PDB entry 8FCK | electron microscopy, 6.88 A resolution (low resolution: residue-level contacts below are approximate; hydrogen-bond / salt-bridge calls are withheld) | chains B and D of the 8 polymer chains in the assembly

# Chain B
Protein: HAUS augmin-like complex subunit 3
Organism: Xenopus laevis
UniProtKB: Q6DCY9 (HAUS3_XENLA); residues 1-597 here = UniProt positions 1-597
Sequence (597 residues; row label = number of the first residue in the row):
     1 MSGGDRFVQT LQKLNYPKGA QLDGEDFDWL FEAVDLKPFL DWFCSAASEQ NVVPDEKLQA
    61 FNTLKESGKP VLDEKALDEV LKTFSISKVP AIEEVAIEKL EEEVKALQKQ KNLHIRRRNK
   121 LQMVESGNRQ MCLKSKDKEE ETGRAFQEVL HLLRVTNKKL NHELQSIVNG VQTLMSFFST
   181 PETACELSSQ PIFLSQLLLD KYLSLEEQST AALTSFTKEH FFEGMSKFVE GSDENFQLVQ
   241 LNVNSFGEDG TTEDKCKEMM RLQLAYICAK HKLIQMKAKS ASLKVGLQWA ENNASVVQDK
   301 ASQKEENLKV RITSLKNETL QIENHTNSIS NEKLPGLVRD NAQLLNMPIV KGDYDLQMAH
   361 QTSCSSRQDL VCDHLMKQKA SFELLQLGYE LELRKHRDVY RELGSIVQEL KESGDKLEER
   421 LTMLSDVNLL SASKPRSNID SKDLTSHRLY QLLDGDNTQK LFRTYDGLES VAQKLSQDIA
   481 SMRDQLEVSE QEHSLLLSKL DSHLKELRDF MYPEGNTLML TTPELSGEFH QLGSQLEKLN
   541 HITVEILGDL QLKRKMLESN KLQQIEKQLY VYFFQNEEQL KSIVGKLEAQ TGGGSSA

# Chain D
Protein: HAUS augmin-like complex subunit 5
Organism: Xenopus laevis
UniProtKB: A0A1L8FPI2 (A0A1L8FPI2_XENLA); numbering as in UniProt (aligned over 1-666)
Sequence (666 residues; numbered 1 to 666; the number before each row is that of its first residue):
     1 MERRSLAQEL KKWAVEEMGL PAQKAPSEEM LQRLFIGQCG DIWKFIIRHI HSHRTVRKIE
    61 GNLLWYQQLQ HTEAQRTAEE EQQQRRKQLC KEILELRAEL HHLQEQIQTA EREIVGQDLN
   121 CERAQDLCRR SLLLRAFNKK REEECEALCQ SNKKIQYRCE QLQEIRRASQ REVMFSAVDP
   181 DLSSSTFLEP EVLRDVREVC KLRFKFLRSL HDDSISSSVH PGKEDLRSLS HQQWMSMAEK
   241 VWNTHTPNHI LAALERLTLN STQELKKLQF SQAADLSKGP SCQLKEFSEP ITQSRSCNES
   301 THLDPQETLP SFHSLIQEGW ANSVKVSSEL RRVQSQAQAL SEHLAERIQE IHKKLSDGSE
   361 VSVLTRAAFD AELRCVILRG CRDALMQECR MLQEEAAGKK QEMKLLQQQQ QNIQEACLLL
   421 DKKQKHIQIL IKGNSSSKSQ IRRSSVEAQK YVQDKLLPWP QEIIQESQRL QDSIQKEVKH
   481 FSAICLPALL KVSTDGFNLL PSRELSINRM SNTHAPYYGI FKGIYESVRL PLYKAPESVL
   541 SHVADMKKQL FFLRSQLSSR SEAISKTQRA LQKNTNPDTD ALLKSLSDHY SLELDEMVPK
   601 MQRLIQQCEK HQEYGKEVQA TVMDWWEQPV QLCLPSEERG GLTLRQWRER WTVAVTALQR
   661 ATGSRS

# Chain B / chain D interface
Contacting residue pairs (489):
  Leu11(B) - Ile42(D)
  Leu11(B) - Ile46(D)
  Leu14(B) - Phe45(D)
  Leu14(B) - Ile50(D)
  Asn15(B) - Phe45(D)
  Tyr16(B) - Asp41(D)
  Tyr16(B) - Ile42(D)
  Tyr16(B) - Phe45(D)
  Pro17(B) - Phe45(D)
  Phe27(B) - Cys39(D)
  Trp29(B) - Arg33(D)
  Leu30(B) - Leu34(D)
  Asp35(B) - Met30(D)
  Leu36(B) - Met30(D)
  Leu36(B) - Leu34(D)
  Phe39(B) - Pro26(D)
  Phe39(B) - Trp43(D)
  Trp42(B) - Met18(D)
  Trp42(B) - Leu20(D)
  Phe43(B) - Trp13(D)
  Phe43(B) - Trp43(D)
  Phe43(B) - Ile46(D)
  Ala46(B) - Met18(D)
  Gln50(B) - His53(D)
  Gln50(B) - Val56(D)
  Asn51(B) - Met18(D)
  Asn51(B) - His49(D)
  Asn51(B) - Ile50(D)
  Asn51(B) - His51(D)
  Asn51(B) - Val56(D)
  Val52(B) - His49(D)
  Val53(B) - His49(D)
  Val53(B) - His51(D)
  Val53(B) - Val56(D)
  Asp55(B) - Arg48(D)
  Asp55(B) - His49(D)
  Lys57(B) - Glu60(D)
  Lys57(B) - Leu63(D)
  Leu58(B) - Arg48(D)
  Leu58(B) - His49(D)
  Ala60(B) - Leu63(D)
  Phe61(B) - Ile59(D)
  Phe61(B) - Leu63(D)
  Leu64(B) - Tyr66(D)
  Lys69(B) - Tyr66(D)
  Pro70(B) - Tyr66(D)
  Val71(B) - Lys58(D)
  Val71(B) - Asn62(D)
  Leu72(B) - Lys58(D)
  Leu72(B) - Asn62(D)
  Leu72(B) - Trp65(D)
  Asp73(B) - Lys58(D)
  Glu74(B) - Arg54(D)
  Leu77(B) - Arg57(D)
  Leu77(B) - Gly61(D)
  Leu77(B) - Asn62(D)
  Val80(B) - Trp65(D)
  Phe84(B) - Trp65(D)
  Pro90(B) - Gln75(D)
  Glu93(B) - Glu79(D)
  Ile97(B) - Gln82(D)
  Ile97(B) - Leu89(D)
  Leu100(B) - Arg86(D)
  Leu100(B) - Leu89(D)
  Leu100(B) - Ile93(D)
  Glu101(B) - Arg85(D)
  Glu101(B) - Leu89(D)
  Glu103(B) - Ile93(D)
  Glu103(B) - Arg97(D)
  Val104(B) - Leu89(D)
  Val104(B) - Ile93(D)
  Leu107(B) - Ile93(D)
  Leu107(B) - Leu100(D)
  Gln108(B) - Leu96(D)
  Gln110(B) - Leu100(D)
  Lys111(B) - Leu96(D)
  Lys111(B) - Glu99(D)
  Lys111(B) - Leu100(D)
  His114(B) - Leu100(D)
  His114(B) - Ile107(D)
  Arg118(B) - Gln106(D)
  Leu121(B) - Ile107(D)
  Leu121(B) - Ala110(D)
  Leu121(B) - Glu111(D)
  Leu121(B) - Ile114(D)
  Glu125(B) - Ala110(D)
  Glu125(B) - Glu113(D)
  Asn128(B) - Gln117(D)
  Arg129(B) - Glu113(D)
  Arg129(B) - Gln117(D)
  Cys132(B) - Gln117(D)
  Glu139(B) - Leu127(D)
  Thr142(B) - Cys128(D)
  Ala145(B) - Ser131(D)
  Phe146(B) - Arg130(D)
  Phe146(B) - Ser131(D)
  Phe146(B) - Leu134(D)
  Val149(B) - Ser131(D)
  Val149(B) - Leu134(D)
  Val149(B) - Arg135(D)
  Leu150(B) - Val478(D)
  Leu152(B) - Asn138(D)
  Leu153(B) - Leu134(D)
  Leu153(B) - Phe137(D)
  Leu153(B) - Asn138(D)
  Leu153(B) - Ile474(D)
  Leu153(B) - Val478(D)
  Thr156(B) - Asn138(D)
  Thr156(B) - Glu142(D)
  Thr156(B) - Ile474(D)
  Asn157(B) - Asp472(D)
  Asn157(B) - Ile474(D)
  Asn157(B) - Gln475(D)
  Lys159(B) - Cys145(D)
  Leu160(B) - Cys145(D)
  Leu160(B) - Leu148(D)
  Leu160(B) - Ser473(D)
  Asn161(B) - Gln471(D)
  Asn161(B) - Asp472(D)
  Glu163(B) - Cys149(D)
  Glu163(B) - Asn152(D)
  Leu164(B) - Ser467(D)
  Leu164(B) - Leu470(D)
  Ser166(B) - Asn152(D)
  Ile167(B) - Leu148(D)
  Ile167(B) - Asn152(D)
  Ile167(B) - Ile463(D)
  Val168(B) - Ile464(D)
  Val168(B) - Ser467(D)
  Gly170(B) - Ile155(D)
  Gly170(B) - Cys159(D)
  Val171(B) - Ile155(D)
  Val171(B) - Ile463(D)
  Gln172(B) - Ile464(D)
  Leu174(B) - Cys159(D)
  Leu174(B) - Leu162(D)
  Met175(B) - Leu456(D)
  Met175(B) - Pro460(D)
  Phe177(B) - Cys159(D)
  Phe177(B) - Leu162(D)
  Phe177(B) - Gln163(D)
  Phe178(B) - Val452(D)
  Phe178(B) - Leu456(D)
  Ser188(B) - Arg166(D)
  Ser188(B) - Gln170(D)
  Ser189(B) - Arg166(D)
  Gln190(B) - Ser169(D)
  Gln190(B) - Gln170(D)
  Pro191(B) - Ser169(D)
  Ile192(B) - Ile165(D)
  Ile192(B) - Arg166(D)
  Ile192(B) - Pro247(D)
  Phe193(B) - Leu162(D)
  Leu194(B) - Trp242(D)
  Leu194(B) - Pro247(D)
  Ser195(B) - Ala448(D)
  Ser195(B) - Gln449(D)
  Leu197(B) - Pro247(D)
  Leu197(B) - Asn248(D)
  Leu199(B) - Ile441(D)
  Lys201(B) - Glu255(D)
  Tyr202(B) - Leu254(D)
  Tyr202(B) - Glu255(D)
  Tyr202(B) - Thr258(D)
  Leu203(B) - Lys438(D)
  Leu203(B) - Arg442(D)
  Leu205(B) - Glu255(D)
  Leu205(B) - Thr258(D)
  Glu206(B) - Thr258(D)
  Glu207(B) - Lys438(D)
  Ser209(B) - Thr258(D)
  Ser209(B) - Thr262(D)
  Ser209(B) - Leu265(D)
  Leu213(B) - Leu265(D)
  Ser215(B) - Gln269(D)
  Phe216(B) - Gln269(D)
  Glu219(B) - Gln269(D)
  His220(B) - Gln272(D)
  Phe236(B) - Met403(D)
  Phe236(B) - Leu406(D)
  Phe236(B) - Gln407(D)
  Phe236(B) - Gln410(D)
  Leu238(B) - Met403(D)
  Lys255(B) - Phe312(D)
  Glu258(B) - Ile316(D)
  Met259(B) - Ile316(D)
  Leu262(B) - Gly319(D)
  Leu262(B) - Trp320(D)
  Ala265(B) - Trp320(D)
  Ala269(B) - Val326(D)
  Ala269(B) - Ser327(D)
  Lys270(B) - Val326(D)
  Lys272(B) - Leu330(D)
  Leu273(B) - Val326(D)
  Leu273(B) - Glu329(D)
  Leu273(B) - Leu330(D)
  Ile274(B) - Leu385(D)
  Ile274(B) - Glu388(D)
  Ile274(B) - Leu392(D)
  Met276(B) - Leu330(D)
  Met276(B) - Val333(D)
  Met276(B) - Gln334(D)
  Lys277(B) - Val333(D)
  Lys277(B) - Glu388(D)
  Ala278(B) - Cys381(D)
  Ala278(B) - Ala384(D)
  Ala278(B) - Leu385(D)
  Ser280(B) - Val333(D)
  Ser280(B) - Leu340(D)
  Ala281(B) - Ala384(D)
  Ser282(B) - Ile377(D)
  Ser282(B) - Cys381(D)
  Leu283(B) - Ala337(D)
  Leu283(B) - Leu340(D)
  Leu283(B) - Ser341(D)
  Val285(B) - Val376(D)
  Gly286(B) - Leu344(D)
  Gly286(B) - Leu373(D)
  Gly286(B) - Ile377(D)
  Leu287(B) - His343(D)
  Leu287(B) - Leu344(D)
  Trp289(B) - Phe369(D)
  Trp289(B) - Glu372(D)
  Trp289(B) - Leu373(D)
  Trp289(B) - Val376(D)
  Val297(B) - Leu355(D)
  Glu305(B) - Leu364(D)
  Leu308(B) - Thr365(D)
  Leu308(B) - Ala368(D)
  Lys309(B) - Leu364(D)
  Arg311(B) - Glu372(D)
  Ile312(B) - Leu364(D)
  Ile312(B) - Ala367(D)
  Ile312(B) - Ala368(D)
  Leu315(B) - Glu372(D)
  Leu315(B) - Cys375(D)
  Glu318(B) - Cys375(D)
  Glu318(B) - Arg379(D)
  Thr319(B) - Cys375(D)
  Thr319(B) - Leu378(D)
  Ile322(B) - Cys375(D)
  Ile322(B) - Leu378(D)
  Ile322(B) - Arg379(D)
  Glu323(B) - Leu378(D)
  Thr326(B) - Arg382(D)
  Thr326(B) - Leu385(D)
  Ile329(B) - Leu385(D)
  Ile329(B) - Met386(D)
  Ile329(B) - Cys389(D)
  Leu334(B) - Cys389(D)
  Leu337(B) - Cys389(D)
  Leu337(B) - Gln393(D)
  Val338(B) - Leu392(D)
  Asn341(B) - Leu392(D)
  Asn341(B) - Glu395(D)
  Asn341(B) - Ala396(D)
  Asn341(B) - Lys399(D)
  Leu344(B) - Ala396(D)
  Leu344(B) - Lys399(D)
  Met347(B) - Lys399(D)
  Met347(B) - Glu402(D)
  Met347(B) - Met403(D)
  Met347(B) - Leu406(D)
  Pro348(B) - Leu315(D)
  Ile349(B) - Phe312(D)
  Ile349(B) - Leu315(D)
  Val350(B) - Leu406(D)
  Lys351(B) - Glu402(D)
  Lys351(B) - Leu406(D)
  Gly352(B) - Leu309(D)
  Tyr354(B) - Leu406(D)
  Tyr354(B) - Gln409(D)
  Tyr354(B) - Gln410(D)
  Tyr354(B) - Ile413(D)
  Asp355(B) - Gln409(D)
  Gln357(B) - Ile413(D)
  Met358(B) - Ile413(D)
  Gln361(B) - Ile413(D)
  Gln361(B) - Ala416(D)
  Gln361(B) - Cys417(D)
  Cys364(B) - Leu420(D)
  Ser365(B) - Lys423(D)
  Gln368(B) - Leu420(D)
  Gln368(B) - Lys423(D)
  Gln368(B) - Gln424(D)
  Gln368(B) - Ile427(D)
  Asp369(B) - Lys423(D)
  Leu370(B) - Leu268(D)
  Val371(B) - Ile427(D)
  Cys372(B) - His211(D)
  Cys372(B) - Ile427(D)
  Asp373(B) - Phe204(D)
  Asp373(B) - Arg208(D)
  His374(B) - Ser261(D)
  His374(B) - Leu265(D)
  Leu375(B) - Ile427(D)
  Leu375(B) - Leu430(D)
  Leu375(B) - Ile431(D)
  Leu375(B) - Asn434(D)
  Met376(B) - Phe204(D)
  Met376(B) - Leu207(D)
  Met376(B) - Arg208(D)
  Met376(B) - His211(D)
  Lys377(B) - Phe204(D)
  Lys377(B) - Glu264(D)
  Gln378(B) - Asn434(D)
  Lys379(B) - Leu207(D)
  Lys379(B) - Asn434(D)
  Ala380(B) - Cys200(D)
  Ala380(B) - Arg203(D)
  Ala380(B) - Phe204(D)
  Ala380(B) - Leu207(D)
  Ser381(B) - Cys200(D)
  Ser381(B) - Leu254(D)
  Phe382(B) - Asn434(D)
  Phe382(B) - Ser437(D)
  Phe382(B) - Ile441(D)
  Glu383(B) - Arg203(D)
  Glu383(B) - Trp234(D)
  Leu384(B) - Val199(D)
  Leu384(B) - Cys200(D)
  Leu384(B) - Ala238(D)
  Leu384(B) - Trp242(D)
  Leu385(B) - Leu254(D)
  Gln386(B) - Gln440(D)
  Leu387(B) - Met235(D)
  Leu387(B) - Ala238(D)
  Gly388(B) - Trp242(D)
  Tyr389(B) - Ile441(D)
  Tyr389(B) - Ser444(D)
  Tyr389(B) - Ser445(D)
  Leu391(B) - Glu239(D)
  Lys395(B) - Asn243(D)
  His396(B) - Tyr451(D)
  His396(B) - Val452(D)
  His396(B) - Leu456(D)
  Arg397(B) - Tyr451(D)
  Asp398(B) - Arg158(D)
  Val399(B) - Arg158(D)
  Val399(B) - Leu456(D)
  Tyr400(B) - Tyr451(D)
  Tyr400(B) - Lys455(D)
  Tyr400(B) - Leu456(D)
  Tyr400(B) - Trp459(D)
  Glu402(B) - Arg158(D)
  Leu403(B) - Trp459(D)
  Leu403(B) - Ile463(D)
  Gly404(B) - Trp459(D)
  Ile406(B) - Ile155(D)
  Val407(B) - Trp459(D)
  Val407(B) - Ile463(D)
  Leu410(B) - Leu148(D)
  Leu410(B) - Glu466(D)
  Leu410(B) - Leu470(D)
  Lys411(B) - Glu466(D)
  Ser413(B) - Leu470(D)
  Gly414(B) - Arg469(D)
  Gly414(B) - Leu470(D)
  Asp415(B) - Arg469(D)
  Leu417(B) - Arg469(D)
  Leu417(B) - Ser473(D)
  Leu417(B) - Glu477(D)
  Glu418(B) - Arg469(D)
  Arg420(B) - Arg141(D)
  Arg420(B) - Glu477(D)
  Leu421(B) - His480(D)
  Leu424(B) - His480(D)
  Leu424(B) - Ile484(D)
  Ser425(B) - His480(D)
  Asn428(B) - Ala488(D)
  Leu429(B) - Ile484(D)
  Leu429(B) - Cys485(D)
  Leu429(B) - Leu489(D)
  Leu430(B) - Ala483(D)
  Ser431(B) - Ala483(D)
  Ser431(B) - Cys485(D)
  Ser433(B) - Arg503(D)
  Ser433(B) - Pro516(D)
  Pro435(B) - Pro516(D)
  Pro435(B) - Tyr517(D)
  Arg436(B) - Tyr517(D)
  Asp443(B) - Arg509(D)
  Thr445(B) - Ser506(D)
  Thr445(B) - Met510(D)
  Thr445(B) - Leu540(D)
  Ser446(B) - Phe521(D)
  Arg448(B) - Leu540(D)
  Leu449(B) - Val539(D)
  Leu449(B) - Val543(D)
  Leu452(B) - Leu540(D)
  Leu452(B) - Val543(D)
  Leu452(B) - Ala544(D)
  Leu452(B) - Lys547(D)
  Leu453(B) - Val543(D)
  Tyr465(B) - Tyr517(D)
  Tyr465(B) - Ile520(D)
  Leu468(B) - Ile524(D)
  Glu469(B) - Gly523(D)
  Glu469(B) - Ser527(D)
  Ala472(B) - Val528(D)
  Gln473(B) - Ser527(D)
  Leu475(B) - Val543(D)
  Leu475(B) - Met546(D)
  Leu475(B) - Lys547(D)
  Ser476(B) - Ser527(D)
  Asp478(B) - Leu550(D)
  Ile479(B) - Met546(D)
  Ile479(B) - Leu550(D)
  Met482(B) - Arg554(D)
  Met482(B) - Leu557(D)
  Arg483(B) - Gln549(D)
  Gln485(B) - Leu557(D)
  Leu486(B) - Gln556(D)
  Leu486(B) - Leu557(D)
  Leu486(B) - Arg560(D)
  Ser489(B) - Arg560(D)
  Ser489(B) - Ile564(D)
  Glu490(B) - Arg560(D)
  His493(B) - Ile564(D)
  Leu496(B) - Ile564(D)
  Leu500(B) - Leu571(D)
  His503(B) - Thr579(D)
  Glu506(B) - Leu583(D)
  Leu507(B) - Leu582(D)
  Phe510(B) - Leu583(D)
  Phe510(B) - Leu586(D)
  Phe510(B) - Ser587(D)
  Thr522(B) - Tyr590(D)
  Thr522(B) - Glu593(D)
  Glu524(B) - Tyr590(D)
  Leu525(B) - Glu593(D)
  Leu525(B) - Met597(D)
  Leu525(B) - Val598(D)
  Glu528(B) - Met601(D)
  Glu528(B) - Gln602(D)
  Glu528(B) - Ile605(D)
  Phe529(B) - Met601(D)
  Leu532(B) - Met601(D)
  Leu532(B) - Leu604(D)
  Leu532(B) - Ile605(D)
  Leu532(B) - Cys608(D)
  Gln535(B) - Glu609(D)
  Gln535(B) - Gln612(D)
  Lys538(B) - Gln612(D)
  Leu539(B) - His611(D)
  Leu539(B) - Gln612(D)
  Ile542(B) - Gln612(D)
  Ile546(B) - Gly615(D)
  Asp549(B) - Val622(D)
  Leu550(B) - Val622(D)
  Lys553(B) - Val622(D)
  Lys553(B) - Trp625(D)
  Lys553(B) - Trp626(D)
  Arg554(B) - Trp625(D)
  Met556(B) - Trp626(D)
  Leu557(B) - Trp625(D)
  Leu557(B) - Trp626(D)
  Leu562(B) - Trp651(D)
  Ile565(B) - Trp651(D)
  Glu566(B) - Arg648(D)
  Glu566(B) - Trp651(D)
  Lys567(B) - Trp625(D)
  Lys567(B) - Trp626(D)
  Lys567(B) - Gln628(D)
  Leu569(B) - Trp651(D)
  Tyr570(B) - Gln628(D)
  Tyr570(B) - Gln631(D)
  Tyr570(B) - Leu644(D)
  Phe573(B) - Glu637(D)
  Phe573(B) - Arg639(D)
  Phe573(B) - Leu642(D)
  Phe573(B) - Thr643(D)
  Phe573(B) - Leu644(D)
  Phe573(B) - Trp647(D)
  Phe574(B) - Arg639(D)
  Gln575(B) - Arg639(D)
  Glu577(B) - Arg639(D)
  Glu577(B) - Gly640(D)
  Leu580(B) - Trp647(D)
  Lys581(B) - Gly640(D)
  Lys581(B) - Trp647(D)
  Ile583(B) - Trp651(D)
  Val584(B) - Trp647(D)
  Leu587(B) - Trp651(D)
  Leu587(B) - Ala654(D)
  Leu587(B) - Val655(D)
  Leu587(B) - Leu658(D)
  Glu588(B) - Arg650(D)
  Thr591(B) - Leu658(D)
Also at the interface, not in a pair above, chain B (310 interface residues in all): Phe7, Leu22, Leu40, Ala47, Leu81, Glu94, Ile115, Val124, Ser135, Arg154, Thr173, Ser179, Leu198, Asp200, Gln208, Ala212, Met225, Val229, Ser232, Glu234, Arg261, Tyr266, Lys279, Lys284, Ala290, Glu291, Ala294, Ala301, Gln303, His325, Ser330, Leu345, Arg367, Glu392, Leu393, Glu409, Asp440, Met511, Pro523, Gln531, Leu536, Asn576, Gln590
Also at the interface, not in a pair above, chain D (289 interface residues in all): Leu10, Ala14, Leu31, Ile36, Gln38, Leu64, Gln68, Cys90, Glu92, Leu103, Asn120, Cys121, Arg123, Ser151, Lys154, Val196, Leu251, Leu259, Ser323, Gln336, Arg347, Ile351, Val361, Ala371, Gly380, Asn412, Leu419, Glu447, Leu457, Lys476, Arg529, Leu553, Thr567, Gln568, Val618, Met623, Glu627, Leu634, Glu638, Ala657

# In short
310 residues of chain B face 289 of chain D across their interface.
Here chain B is HAUS augmin-like complex subunit 3 and chain D is HAUS augmin-like complex subunit 5, both
from Xenopus laevis. Entry 8FCK (Structure of the vertebrate augmin complex) was determined by electron
microscopy.
